9IC1 - chains A and C of the 5 polymer chains in the assembly; structure by electron microscopy, 2.73 A resolution.

Chain A:
Protein: DNA polymerase subunit gamma-1
From: Homo sapiens
Notes: EC 2.7.7.7, 3.1.11.-, 4.2.99.-
UniProt: P54098 (DPOG1_HUMAN); residue numbers follow UniProt; this construct covers 26-1239
Amino-acid sequence (1221 residues; numbered 19 to 1239; the number before each row is that of its first residue):
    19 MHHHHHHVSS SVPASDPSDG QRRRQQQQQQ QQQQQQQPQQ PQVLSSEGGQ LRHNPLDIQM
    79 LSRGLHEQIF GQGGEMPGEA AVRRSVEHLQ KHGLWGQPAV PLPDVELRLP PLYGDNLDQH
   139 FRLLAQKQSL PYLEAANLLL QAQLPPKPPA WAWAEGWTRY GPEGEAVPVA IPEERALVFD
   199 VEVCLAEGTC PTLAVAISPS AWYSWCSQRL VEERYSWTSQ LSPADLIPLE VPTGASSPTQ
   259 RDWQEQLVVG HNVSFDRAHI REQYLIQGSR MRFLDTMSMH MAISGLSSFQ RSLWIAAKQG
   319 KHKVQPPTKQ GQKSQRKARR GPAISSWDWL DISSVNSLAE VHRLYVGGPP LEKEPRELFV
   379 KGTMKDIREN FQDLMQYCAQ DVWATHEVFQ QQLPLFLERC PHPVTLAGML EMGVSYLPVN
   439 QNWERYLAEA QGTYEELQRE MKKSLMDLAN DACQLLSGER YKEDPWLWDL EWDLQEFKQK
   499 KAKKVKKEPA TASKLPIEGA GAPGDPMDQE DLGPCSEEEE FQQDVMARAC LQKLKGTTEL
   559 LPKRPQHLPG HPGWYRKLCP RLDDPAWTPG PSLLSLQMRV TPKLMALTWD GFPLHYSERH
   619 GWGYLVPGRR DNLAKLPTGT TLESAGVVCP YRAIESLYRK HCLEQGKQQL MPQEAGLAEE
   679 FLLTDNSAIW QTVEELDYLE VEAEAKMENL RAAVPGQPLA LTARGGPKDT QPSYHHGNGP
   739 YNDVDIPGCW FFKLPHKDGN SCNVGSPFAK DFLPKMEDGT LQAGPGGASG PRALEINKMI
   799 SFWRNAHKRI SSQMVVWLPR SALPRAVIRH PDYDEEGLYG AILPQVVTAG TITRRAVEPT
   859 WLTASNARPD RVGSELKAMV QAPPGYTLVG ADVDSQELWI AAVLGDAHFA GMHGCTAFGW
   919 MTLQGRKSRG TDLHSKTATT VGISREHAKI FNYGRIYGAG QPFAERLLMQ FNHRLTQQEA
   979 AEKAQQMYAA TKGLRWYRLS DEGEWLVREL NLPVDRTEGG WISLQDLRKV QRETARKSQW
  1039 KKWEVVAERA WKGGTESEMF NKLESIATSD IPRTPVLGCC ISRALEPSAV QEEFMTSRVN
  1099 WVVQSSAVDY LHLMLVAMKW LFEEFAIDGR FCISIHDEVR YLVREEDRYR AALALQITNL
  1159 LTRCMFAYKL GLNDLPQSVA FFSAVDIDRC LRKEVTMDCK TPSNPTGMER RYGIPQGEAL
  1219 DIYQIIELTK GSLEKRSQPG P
Disordered / not traced: 19-67, 249-261, 317-343, 499-531, 628-730, 972-977, 989-1050, 1234-1239
Sequence notes: initiating methionine (19); expression tag (20-25)
Bound ions: Ca2+: D890, V891, D1135 (together with 2'-deoxycytidine-5'-triphosphate)
Residues lining bound ligands: 2'-deoxycytidine-5'-triphosphate (DCP): R853, D890, V891, D892, S893, Q894, E895, H932, R943, K947, I948, Y951, Y955, D1135
UniProt features mapped onto this chain:
  - region: Q43 to Q55 (Does not contribute to polymerase and exonuclease enzymatic activities), T858 to N864 (Trigger loop)
  - motif: V196 to E200 (Exo I), V267 to R275 (Exo II), Y395 to T403 (Exo III), V887 to L896 (Pol A), R943 to G958 (Pol B), H1134 to V1141 (Pol C)
  - active site: D198 (Exonuclease activity)
  - binding site (DNA): S306, S593, K806, T849, T1094, S1095
  - binding site (RNA): R579, H754, G763, K768, S863, R869
  - binding site (a 2'-deoxyribonucleoside 5'-triphosphate): D890, V891, S893, E895, R943, K947, Y951, D1135
  - binding site (Mg(2+)): D890, V891, D1135
  - site (Critical for replication fidelity and mismatch recognition): R853, Q1102
  - natural variant: Q55 (Q55QQ; Q55QQQ), R227 (R227W: In PEOB1 and MTDPS4B), R232 (R232G: In MTDPS4A; R232H: In LS), L244 (L244P: In MTDPS4A), T251 (T251I: In PEOB1, MTDPS4A and MTDPS4B), G268 (G268A: In PEOB1), R275 (R275Q: Found in a patient with epileptic encephalopathy, developmental delay and moderate intellectual disability; uncertain significance), H277 (H277L: In PEOB1; uncertain significance), G303 (G303R: In MTDPS4A), L304 (L304R: In PEOB1 and SANDO; L304SANDO: In PEOB1), S305 (S305R: In MTDPS4A), Q308 (Q308H: In PEOB1), 51 further natural variant entries in UniProt
  - mutagenesis: D198 (D198A: Abolishes exonuclease activity; when associated with A-200. Decreases polymerase exonucleolytic proofreading by 30-fold for the T:G mismatch and by 14-fold for the A:A mismatch ...), E200 (E200A: Abolishes exonuclease activity; when associated with A-198. Decreases polymerase exonucleolytic proofreading by 30-fold for the T:G mismatch and by 14-fold for the A:A mismatch ...), D274 (D274A: Unable to idle at the 5'-end of the nascent DNA strand. Continues DNA synthesis into double-stranded DNA past the 5'-end creating a flap structure that cannot be ligated), K498 (K498C: Decreases processive DNA synthesis), K499 (K499C: Decreases processive DNA synthesis), K501 (K501C: Decreases processive DNA synthesis), V543 to L558 (Markedly decreases the stimulation by POLG2, resulting in impaired processive DNA synthesis), L549 (L549N: Decreases processive DNA synthesis), L552 (L552N: Decreases processive DNA synthesis), K553 (K553N: Decreases processive DNA synthesis), R853 (R853A: Abolishes primer DNA extention in the presence of dNTPs. Impairs intrinsic polymerase processivity. Enhances exonuclease activity leading to primer DNA degradation), D890 (D890N: Abolishes DNA polymerase activity), 1 further mutagenesis entry in UniProt
Reported in the primary citation:
  - disease-associated variants - A467T, W748S/E1143G, G848S: decreased catalytic activity
  - binding site for 2'-deoxycytidine-5'-triphosphate: Y955

Chain C:
Protein: DNA polymerase subunit gamma-2
From: Mus musculus
UniProt: Q9QZM2 (DPOG2_MOUSE); numbering as in UniProt (aligned over 17-459)
Amino-acid sequence (450 residues; each row starts with the number of its first residue):
    16 MWLSGYAGPA DGTQQPDAPE HAVAREALVD LCRRRHFFSG TPQQLSTAAL LSGCHARFGP
    76 LGVELRKNLA SQWWSSMVVF REQVFAVDSL HQEPGSSQPR DSAFRLVSPE SIREILQDRE
   136 PSKEQLVAFL ENLLKTSGKL RATLLHGALE HYVNCLDLVN RKLPFGLAQI GVCFHPVSNS
   196 NQTPSSVTRV GEKTEASLVW FTPTRTSSQW LDFWLRHRLL WWRKFAMSPS NFSSADCQDE
   256 LGRKGSKLYY SFPWGKEPIE TLWNLGDQEL LHTYPGNVST IQGRDGRKNV VPCVLSVSGD
   316 VDLGTLAYLY DSFQLAENSF ARKKSLQRKV LKLHPCLAPI KVALDVGKGP TVELRQVCQG
   376 LLNELLENGI SVWPGYSETV HSSLEQLHSK YDEMSVLFSV LVTETTLENG LIQLRSRDTT
   436 MKEMMHISKL RDFLVKYLAS ASNVHHHHHH
Disordered / not traced: 16-41, 132-140, 193-203, 329-342, 460-465
Sequence notes: initiating methionine (16); expression tag (460-465)

How chain A and chain C interact:
Contacting residue pairs (16; chain A residue first):
  E231(A) with E423(C)
  R232(A) with L422(C); E423(C)
  Y233(A) with T421(C); L422(C), hydrogen bond (backbone-backbone); E423(C), hydrogen bond (backbone-backbone); G425(C); I442(C)
  S234(A) with E368(C); L422(C), hydrogen bond (backbone-backbone)
  W235(A) with E368(C)
  T236(A) with E368(C), hydrogen bond (backbone-side chain)
  P532(A) with W225(C)
  C533(A) with R231(C), hydrogen bond (backbone-side chain)
  S534(A) with R231(C)
  E535(A) with R231(C)
Also at the interface, not in a pair above, chain C (15 interface residues in all): T221, Q224, F228, L235, N424, H441, S443

Summary:
10 residues of chain A face 15 of chain C across their interface; the contacts include 5 hydrogen bonds. Polar
pairs include T236(A)-E368(C), C533(A)-R231(C) and Y233(A)-L422(C). Bound to chain A:
2'-deoxycytidine-5'-triphosphate. From the paper: a binding site for 2'-deoxycytidine-5'-triphosphate at
Y955(A); A467T, W748S/E1143G and G848S of chain A reduce catalytic activity.
Chain A is DNA polymerase subunit gamma-1 (Homo sapiens) and chain C is DNA polymerase subunit gamma-2 (Mus
musculus); the structure, Chimeric mitochondrial DNA polymerase gamma ternary complex (hAmB) in replication
conformer, was determined by electron microscopy (same publication as 9G74, 9G75, 9G77, 9IBX, 9IBZ, 9IC0 and
9IC3).
